Entry 7WTN (electron microscopy, 3.40 A resolution); this record covers chains C2 and SO of the 18 polymer chains in the assembly.

[Chain C2]
Molecule: 18S rRNA
Organism: Saccharomyces cerevisiae
Sequence (1800 nucleotides; row label = number of the first residue in the row):
     1 UAUCUGGUUG AUCCUGCCAG UAGUCAUAUG CUUGUCUCAA AGAUUAAGCC AUGCAUGUCU
    61 AAGUAUAAGC AAUUUAUACA GUGAAACUGC GAAUGGCUCA UUAAAUCAGU UAUCGUUUAU
   121 UUGAUAGUUC CUUUACUACA UGGUAUAACU GUGGUAAUUC UAGAGCUAAU ACAUGCUUAA
   181 AAUCUCGACC CUUUGGAAGA GAUGUAUUUA UUAGAUAAAA AAUCAAUGUC UUCGGACUCU
   241 UUGAUGAUUC AUAAUAACUU UUCGAAUCGC AUGGCCUUGU GCUGGCGAUG GUUCAUUCAA
   301 AUUUCUGCCC UAUCAACUUU CGAUGGUAGG AUAGUGGCCU ACCAUGGUUU CAACGGGUAA
   361 CGGGGAAUAA GGGUUCGAUU CCGGAGAGGG AGCCUGAGAA ACGGCUACCA CAUCCAAGGA
   421 AGGCAGCAGG CGCGCAAAUU ACCCAAUCCU AAUUCAGGGA GGUAGUGACA AUAAAUAACG
   481 AUACAGGGCC CAUUCGGGUC UUGUAAUUGG AAUGAGUACA AUGUAAAUAC CUUAACGAGG
   541 AACAAUUGGA GGGCAAGUCU GGUGCCAGCA GCCGCGGUAA UUCCAGCUCC AAUAGCGUAU
   601 AUUAAAGUUG UUGCAGUUAA AAAGCUCGUA GUUGAACUUU GGGCCCGGUU GGCCGGUCCG
   661 AUUUUUUCGU GUACUGGAUU UCCAACGGGG CCUUUCCUUC UGGCUAACCU UGAGUCCUUG
   721 UGGCUCUUGG CGAACCAGGA CUUUUACUUU GAAAAAAUUA GAGUGUUCAA AGCAGGCGUA
   781 UUGCUCGAAU AUAUUAGCAU GGAAUAAUAG AAUAGGACGU UUGGUUCUAU UUUGUUGGUU
   841 UCUAGGACCA UCGUAAUGAU UAAUAGGGAC GGUCGGGGGC AUCAGUAUUC AAUUGUCAGA
   901 GGUGAAAUUC UUGGAUUUAU UGAAGACUAA CUACUGCGAA AGCAUUUGCC AAGGACGUUU
   961 UCAUUAAUCA AGAACGAAAG UUAGGGGAUC GAAGAUGAUC AGAUACCGUC GUAGUCUUAA
  1021 CCAUAAACUA UGCCGACUAG GGAUCGGGUG GUGUUUUUUU AAUGACCCAC UCGGCACCUU
  1081 ACGAGAAAUC AAAGUCUUUG GGUUCUGGGG GGAGUAUGGU CGCAAGGCUG AAACUUAAAG
  1141 GAAUUGACGG AAGGGCACCA CCAGGAGUGG AGCCUGCGGC UUAAUUUGAC UCAACACGGG
  1201 GAAACUCACC AGGUCCAGAC ACAAUAAGGA UUGACAGAUU GAGAGCUCUU UCUUGAUUUU
  1261 GUGGGUGGUG GUGCAUGGCC GUUCUUAGUU GGUGGAGUGA UUUGUCUGCU UAAUUGCGAU
  1321 AACGAACGAG ACCUUAACCU ACUAAAUAGU GGUGCUAGCA UUUGCUGGUU AUCCACUUCU
  1381 UAGAGGGACU AUCGGUUUCA AGCCGAUGGA AGUUUGAGGC AAUAACAGGU CUGUGAUGCC
  1441 CUUAGACGUU CUGGGCCGCA CGCGCGCUAC ACUGACGGAG CCAGCGAGUC UAACCUUGGC
  1501 CGAGAGGUCU UGGUAAUCUU GUGAAACUCC GUCGUGCUGG GGAUAGAGCA UUGUAAUUAU
  1561 UGCUCUUCAA CGAGGAAUUC CUAGUAAGCG CAAGUCAUCA GCUUGCGUUG AUUACGUCCC
  1621 UGCCCUUUGU ACACACCGCC CGUCGCUAGU ACCGAUUGAA UGGCUUAGUG AGGCCUCAGG
  1681 AUCUGCUUAG AGAAGGGGGC AACUCCAUCU CAGAGCGGAG AAUUUGGACA AACUUGGUCA
  1741 UUUAGAGGAA CUAAAAGUCG UAACAAGGUU UCCGUAGGUG AACCUGCGGA AGGAUCAUUA
Disordered / not traced: 73-75, 133-135, 489-498, 651-683, 707-732, 1147-1634, 1639-1643, 1687-1711, 1759-1765

[Chain SO]
Molecule: 40S ribosomal protein S14-A
Organism: Saccharomyces cerevisiae
Reference sequence: P06367 (RS14A_YEAST); residues 1-137 here = UniProt positions 1-137
Amino-acid sequence (137 residues; each row starts with the number of its first residue):
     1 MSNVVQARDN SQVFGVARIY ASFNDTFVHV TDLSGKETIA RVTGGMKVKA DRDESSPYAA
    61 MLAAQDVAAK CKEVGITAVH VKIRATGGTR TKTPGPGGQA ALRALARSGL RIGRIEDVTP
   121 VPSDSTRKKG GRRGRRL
Disordered / not traced: 1-9
Curated features (UniProtKB/Swiss-Prot):
  - modified residue: Ser2 (N-acetylserine)

[How chain C2 and chain SO interact]
Contacting residue pairs - 68 pairs, chain C2 then chain SO:
  G885(C2) with Ser123(SO), hydrogen bond to the base
  U886(C2) with Val121(SO), hydrogen bond to the sugar; Pro122(SO), sugar contact; Ser123(SO), hydrogen bond to the base
  A887(C2) with Gly88(SO), sugar contact; Pro120(SO), sugar contact; Pro122(SO), sugar contact; Ser125(SO), hydrogen bond to the sugar
  G895(C2) with His29(SO), base contact; Glu37(SO), hydrogen bond to the sugar; Thr38(SO), hydrogen bond to the sugar
  U896(C2) with Thr38(SO), hydrogen bond to the sugar; Arg41(SO), hydrogen bond to the base
  C897(C2) with Arg41(SO), hydrogen bond to the base
  G899(C2) with Thr43(SO), phosphate contact; Met46(SO), phosphate contact
  A900(C2) with Asp25(SO), phosphate contact; Phe27(SO), phosphate contact; Thr43(SO), hydrogen bond to the phosphate; Gly45(SO), hydrogen bond to the phosphate; Glu54(SO), phosphate contact
  G901(C2) with Asn24(SO), phosphate contact; Asp25(SO), phosphate contact
  G902(C2) with Asn24(SO), hydrogen bond to the base; Asp51(SO), base contact; Glu54(SO), base contact
  U903(C2) with Asp51(SO), base contact
  A906(C2) with Asp51(SO), phosphate contact
  A915(C2) with Arg41(SO), base contact
  U916(C2) with Phe27(SO), base contact; Arg41(SO), base contact
  U917(C2) with Tyr20(SO), sugar contact; His29(SO), hydrogen bond to the sugar; Arg41(SO), base contact
  U918(C2) with Arg18(SO), sugar contact; His29(SO), hydrogen bond to the sugar; Gly35(SO), hydrogen bond to the sugar; Arg84(SO), salt bridge to the phosphate
  A919(C2) with Gly35(SO), sugar contact; Lys36(SO), sugar contact
  G925(C2) with Thr126(SO), base contact
  A926(C2) with Thr126(SO), base contact
  C927(C2) with Ser123(SO), base contact; Asp124(SO), hydrogen bond to the sugar
  U928(C2) with Ser123(SO), base contact; Asp124(SO), phosphate contact
  A929(C2) with Val121(SO), base contact; Pro122(SO), base contact; Ser123(SO), base contact; Asp124(SO), sugar contact
  U989(C2) with Thr126(SO), sugar contact; Arg127(SO), hydrogen bond to the sugar
  C990(C2) with Arg127(SO), sugar contact; Lys128(SO), sugar contact; Lys129(SO), salt bridge to the phosphate
  G991(C2) with Gly130(SO), hydrogen bond to the phosphate
  C1007(C2) with Arg136(SO), salt bridge to the phosphate
  G1008(C2) with Arg135(SO), salt bridge to the phosphate
  U1785(C2) with Arg133(SO), salt bridge to the phosphate
  G1786(C2) with Gly130(SO), phosphate contact; Gly131(SO), phosphate contact; Arg133(SO), salt bridge to the phosphate
  C1787(C2) with Arg127(SO), salt bridge to the phosphate; Gly131(SO), phosphate contact; Arg132(SO), phosphate contact
  G1788(C2) with Arg127(SO), salt bridge to the phosphate; Arg132(SO), salt bridge to the phosphate
  G1789(C2) with Arg132(SO), salt bridge to the phosphate
Interface residues without a listed pair, chain C2 (40 interface residues in all): U888, U894, A898, A905, A988, A1005, C1006, U1009
Interface residues without a listed pair, chain SO (39 interface residues in all): Ser22, Thr31, Lys49, Arg52, Leu137

[Summary]
The interface between chain C2 and chain SO involves 40 residues on one side and 39 on the other; the contacts
include 18 hydrogen bonds and 10 salt bridges. Polar contacts include G885(C2)-Ser123(SO), U886(C2)-Ser123(SO)
and U896(C2)-Arg41(SO).
Here chain C2 is 18S rRNA and chain SO is 40S ribosomal protein S14-A, both from Saccharomyces cerevisiae.
Entry 7WTN (Cryo-EM structure of a yeast pre-40S ribosomal subunit - State Tsr1-1 (with Rps2)) was determined
by electron microscopy, deposited together with 7WTO, 7WTP, 7WTQ and 7WTR.
